5LSP - chains P and S of the 8 polymer chains in the assembly; structure by X-ray diffraction, 2.60 A resolution.

[Chain P]
Molecule: Hepatocyte growth factor receptor
From: Homo sapiens
Notes: EC 2.7.10.1
Reference sequence: P08581 (MET_HUMAN); residues 519-743 here = UniProt positions 519-743
Sequence (231 residues; each row starts with the number of its first residue):
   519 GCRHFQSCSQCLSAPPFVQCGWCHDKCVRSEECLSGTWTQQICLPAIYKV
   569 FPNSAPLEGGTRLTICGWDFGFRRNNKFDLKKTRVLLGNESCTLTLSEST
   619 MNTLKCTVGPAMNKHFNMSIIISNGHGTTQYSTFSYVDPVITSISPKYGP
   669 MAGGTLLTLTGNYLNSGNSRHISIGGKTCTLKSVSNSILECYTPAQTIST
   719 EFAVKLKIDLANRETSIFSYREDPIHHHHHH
Not modelled in the structure: 741-749
Construct notes: expression tag (744-749)
Disulfide bonds: Cys520-Cys538, Cys526-Cys561, Cys529-Cys545, Cys541-Cys551, Cys697-Cys709
Glycans and other covalent adducts: N-acetylglucosamine (NAG) linked to Asn635
UniProt features mapped onto this chain:
  - glycosylation: Thr582 (O-linked (Man) threonine), Asn607 (N-linked (GlcNAc...) asparagine), Asn635 (N-linked (GlcNAc...) asparagine), Thr676 (O-linked (Man) threonine)

[Chain S]
Molecule: 107_A07 Fab heavy chain
From: Homo sapiens
Notes: antibody fragment or engineered binder
Sequence (223 residues; row label = number of the first residue in the row):
     1 QMQLVQSGAEVKKPGAPVKVSCKVSGYTFTDYYMHWVQQAPGKGLEWMGL
    51 VDPEDGETIYAEKFQGRVTITADTSTDTAYMELSSLRSEDTAVYYCATDA
   101 TTPYWGMMWWGQGTLVTVSSASTKGPSVFPLAPSSKSTSGGTAALGCLVK
   151 DYFPEPVTVSWNSGALTSGVHTFPAVLQSSGLYSLSSVVTVPSSSLGTQT
   201 YICNVNHKPSNTKVDKKVEPKSC
Not modelled in the structure: 135-139, 222-223
Disulfide bonds: Cys22-Cys96, Cys147-Cys203

[How chain P and chain S interact]
Residue-residue contacts (23; chain P residue first):
  Arg592(P) - Thr30(S)  hydrogen bond (side chain-backbone)
  Arg592(P) - Asp31(S)  hydrogen bond (side chain-backbone)
  Arg592(P) - Tyr32(S)
  Arg592(P) - Tyr33(S)
  Arg592(P) - Asp52(S)  salt bridge
  Asn593(P) - Asp31(S)  hydrogen bond (side chain-backbone)
  Asn593(P) - Tyr32(S)
  Lys595(P) - Thr101(S)
  Lys599(P) - Tyr33(S)  hydrogen bond (backbone-side chain)
  Lys599(P) - Asp99(S)  salt bridge
  Lys599(P) - Ala100(S)  hydrogen bond (side chain-backbone)
  Lys599(P) - Thr102(S)  hydrogen bond (side chain-backbone)
  Lys599(P) - Pro103(S)
  Lys599(P) - Tyr104(S)  hydrogen bond (side chain-backbone)
  Lys599(P) - Trp105(S)
  Lys600(P) - Tyr33(S)  hydrogen bond (backbone-side chain)
  Lys600(P) - Asp52(S)  salt bridge
  Lys600(P) - Asp55(S)  salt bridge
  Lys600(P) - Glu57(S)  salt bridge
  Arg602(P) - Glu57(S)  salt bridge
  Arg602(P) - Ile59(S)
  Leu614(P) - Tyr104(S)  hydrophobic
  Leu614(P) - Trp105(S)
Interface residues without a listed pair, chain P (8 interface residues in all): Asp597
Interface residues without a listed pair, chain S (16 interface residues in all): Glu54

[In short]
The interface between chain P and chain S involves 8 residues on one side and 16 on the other; the contacts
include 8 hydrogen bonds and 6 salt bridges. Among the polar pairs are Arg592(P)-Asp52(S), Lys599(P)-Asp99(S)
and Lys600(P)-Asp52(S).
Here chain P is Hepatocyte growth factor receptor and chain S is 107_A07 Fab heavy chain, both from Homo
sapiens. Entry 5LSP (107_A07 Fab in complex with fragment of the Met receptor) was determined by X-ray
diffraction.
